Entry 8FXS (X-ray diffraction, 3.15 A resolution); this record covers chains A and D of the 4 polymer chains in the assembly.

[Chain A]
Protein: Transforming growth factor beta-2 proprotein
Organism: Homo sapiens
Reference sequence: P61812 (TGFB2_HUMAN); aligned to UniProt positions 21-410 over residues 21-410 (the alignment contains insertions or deletions, so no single offset holds)
Chain sequence (393 residues; each row starts with the number of its first residue):
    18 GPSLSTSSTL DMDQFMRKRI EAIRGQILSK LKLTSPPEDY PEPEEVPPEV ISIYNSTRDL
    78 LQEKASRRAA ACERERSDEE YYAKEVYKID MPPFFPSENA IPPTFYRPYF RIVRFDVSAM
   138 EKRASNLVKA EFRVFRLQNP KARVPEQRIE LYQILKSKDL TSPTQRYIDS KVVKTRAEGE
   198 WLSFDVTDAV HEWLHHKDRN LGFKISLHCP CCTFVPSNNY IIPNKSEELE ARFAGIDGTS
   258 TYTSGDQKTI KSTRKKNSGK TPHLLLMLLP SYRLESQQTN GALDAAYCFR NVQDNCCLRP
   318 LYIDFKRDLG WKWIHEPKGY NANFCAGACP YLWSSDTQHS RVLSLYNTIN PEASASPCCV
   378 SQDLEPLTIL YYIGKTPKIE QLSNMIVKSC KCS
Disordered / not traced: 18-28, 84-94, 175-176, 230-243, 256-275, 294-299, 303, 306-307, 350-366, 370-371
Differences from the reference sequence: expression tag (18-20); engineered mutation S24 (Cys in P61812), R140 (Asn in P61812), G298 (Arg in P61812)
Curated features (UniProtKB/Swiss-Prot):
  - glycosylation (N-linked (GlcNAc...) asparagine): N72, N241
Disulfides: C305-C314, C313-C376, C342-C407, C346-C409
Covalent attachments: N-acetylglucosamine (NAG) linked to N72
From the paper describing this entry:
  - self-association interface (contacts with another copy of this molecule); pairs are residue here / residue on that copy: C226-C228 (disulfide), C229-C229 (disulfide)
  - mutagenesis - C89A: unchanged signaling in response to alphaVbeta6
  - mutagenesis - K265A (6.3-fold): increased binding to alphaVbeta6
  - mutagenesis - G262A, D263A, D263E, I267A: decreased signaling in response to alphaVbeta6

[Chain D]
Protein: Nanobody clone 9
Organism: synthetic construct
Notes: antibody fragment or engineered binder
Chain sequence (124 residues; numbered 1 to 124; the number before each row is that of its first residue):
     1 QVQLQESGGG LVQAGGSLRL SCAASGTIFE ANIMGWYRQA PGKERELVAG IGYGSSTYYA
    61 DSVKSRFTIS RDNAKNTVYL QMNSLKPEDT AVYYCAAQNR DGWYFYYWGQ GTQVTVSSHH
   121 HHHH
Disordered / not traced: 1, 25, 28-31, 54, 118-124
Disulfides: C22-C95

[How chain A and chain D interact]
Residue-residue contacts - 32 pairs, chain A then chain D:
  F111(A) - L47(D)  hydrophobic
  F111(A) - Y58(D)
  P113(A) - Y37(D)
  P113(A) - E46(D)
  P113(A) - L47(D)  hydrogen bond (backbone-backbone)
  S114(A) - E44(D)  hydrogen bond
  S114(A) - R45(D)  hydrogen bond (backbone-side chain)
  E115(A) - Y37(D)  hydrogen bond (backbone-side chain)
  N116(A) - R45(D)  hydrogen bond
  N116(A) - Y104(D)
  N116(A) - W108(D)
  A117(A) - F105(D)
  I118(A) - W103(D)  hydrogen bond (backbone-side chain)
  I118(A) - Y104(D)
  I118(A) - F105(D)  hydrophobic
  P119(A) - L47(D)
  P119(A) - Y58(D)  hydrophobic
  T121(A) - Y58(D)
  F122(A) - G50(D)
  F122(A) - I51(D)
  F122(A) - G52(D)
  F122(A) - S56(D)
  F122(A) - T57(D)
  Y123(A) - S56(D)
  Y123(A) - T57(D)  hydrogen bond (backbone-backbone)
  R124(A) - S55(D)  hydrogen bond
  F127(A) - S56(D)
  I129(A) - Y53(D)  hydrophobic
  I129(A) - S56(D)
  R131(A) - W103(D)
  I171(A) - Y53(D)  hydrophobic
  L218(A) - Y53(D)  hydrogen bond (backbone-side chain)
Also at the interface, not in a pair above, chain A (18 interface residues in all): G255
Also at the interface, not in a pair above, chain D (20 interface residues in all): I33, D61, Q98

[In short]
18 residues of chain A and 20 residues of chain D are in contact, with 9 hydrogen bonds. Polar pairs include
S114(A)-E44(D), S114(A)-R45(D) and E115(A)-Y37(D). From the paper: G262A, D263A and D263E of chain A, among
others, reduce signaling in response to alphaVbeta6; a self-association interface involving C226(A), C228(A)
and C229(A); 6 substitutions were tested in all.
Here chain A is Transforming growth factor beta-2 proprotein (Homo sapiens) and chain D is Nanobody clone 9
(synthetic construct). Entry 8FXS (Crystal structure of human pro-TGF-beta2 in complex with Nb9) was
determined by X-ray diffraction, deposited together with 8FXV.
